PDB entry 1NLZ | X-ray diffraction, 3.00 A resolution | chains A and B of the 6 polymer chains in the assembly

== Chain A (and B) ==
Molecule: virB11 homolog
From: Helicobacter pylori
Notes: chain B of this document is another copy of the same molecule, construct and numbering; everything in this record applies to it too
UniProtKB: Q7BK04 (Q7BK04_HELPY); residue numbers follow UniProt; this construct covers 1-330
Amino-acid sequence (330 residues; row label = number of the first residue in the row):
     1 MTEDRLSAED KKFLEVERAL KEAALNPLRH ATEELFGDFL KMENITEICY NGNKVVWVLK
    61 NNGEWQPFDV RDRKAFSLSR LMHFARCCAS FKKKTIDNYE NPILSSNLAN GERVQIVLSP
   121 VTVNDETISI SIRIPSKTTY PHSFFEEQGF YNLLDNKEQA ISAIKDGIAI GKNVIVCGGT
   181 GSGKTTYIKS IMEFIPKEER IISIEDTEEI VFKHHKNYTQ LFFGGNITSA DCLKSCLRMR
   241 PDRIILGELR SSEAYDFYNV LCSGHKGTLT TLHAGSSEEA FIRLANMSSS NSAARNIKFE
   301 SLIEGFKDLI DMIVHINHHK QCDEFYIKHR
Not modelled in the structure: 1-5, 329-330 (chain B: 1-21, 329-330)
Construct notes: modified residue (42, 82, 192, 239, 287, 312)
Modified positions: Mse42, Mse82, Mse192, Mse239, Mse287, Mse312 (selenomethionine; parent Met)
From the paper describing this entry:
  - mutagenesis - R18A: increased catalytic activity
  - mutagenesis - R113E: abolished catalytic activity
  - mutagenesis - R133E: decreased catalytic activity
  - mutagenesis - R18A: decreased binding to hexameric particles
  - mutagenesis - R113E, R133E: unchanged binding to hexameric particles

== How chain A and chain B interact ==
Pairs across the interface (68):
  L6(A) - K54(B)
  L6(A) - R71(B)
  L6(A) - S77(B)
  E9(A) - S77(B)
  D10(A) - S77(B)  hydrogen bond
  D10(A) - L78(B)  hydrogen bond (side chain-backbone)
  F13(A) - L78(B)  hydrophobic
  F13(A) - S79(B)
  L14(A) - L78(B)  hydrophobic
  L14(A) - D125(B)
  E17(A) - N98(B)
  R18(A) - D125(B)  salt bridge
  R18(A) - E126(B)  salt bridge
  E198(A) - W65(B)
  R200(A) - C49(B)  hydrogen bond
  R200(A) - N51(B)
  R200(A) - W65(B)
  R200(A) - S131(B)  hydrogen bond
  E208(A) - V123(B)
  K216(A) - W57(B)
  N217(A) - N51(B)
  N217(A) - W57(B)
  N217(A) - W65(B)
  Y218(A) - N51(B)
  T219(A) - N51(B)  hydrogen bond
  T219(A) - S129(B)
  Q220(A) - V121(B)
  Q220(A) - T122(B)
  Q220(A) - V123(B)
  L221(A) - V121(B)
  F222(A) - P120(B)
  F222(A) - V121(B)  hydrogen bond (backbone-backbone)
  F222(A) - V123(B)  hydrophobic
  N226(A) - E100(B)
  I227(A) - P102(B)  hydrophobic
  I227(A) - I103(B)  hydrophobic
  C232(A) - V121(B)  hydrophobic
  S235(A) - I103(B)
  S235(A) - Q115(B)
  R238(A) - S105(B)  hydrogen bond
  R238(A) - Q115(B)
  Mse239(A) - Q115(B)
  Mse239(A) - S129(B)
  Mse239(A) - S131(B)
  R240(A) - T46(B)  hydrogen bond
  R240(A) - E47(B)  salt bridge
  R240(A) - L59(B)
  R240(A) - W65(B)
  R240(A) - R133(B)
  R240(A) - T180(B)
  D242(A) - W65(B)  hydrogen bond
  Y255(A) - N286(B)  hydrogen bond
  Y258(A) - I282(B)
  Y258(A) - N286(B)
  N259(A) - R283(B)
  N259(A) - N286(B)  hydrogen bond
  C262(A) - A274(B)
  C262(A) - G275(B)
  C262(A) - E279(B)
  S263(A) - H273(B)
  S263(A) - R283(B)
  G264(A) - G179(B)
  A293(A) - S289(B)
  A293(A) - S290(B)
  N296(A) - I297(B)
  N296(A) - F299(B)  hydrogen bond (backbone-backbone)
  I297(A) - F299(B)  hydrophobic
  L309(A) - E279(B)
Also at the interface, not in a pair above, chain A (38 interface residues in all): K93, D231, K298
Also at the interface, not in a pair above, chain B (47 interface residues in all): R73, K74, Mse82, Y99, V117, K298, H318

== Overview ==
Chain A and chain B form an interface of 38 and 47 residues respectively; the contacts include 12 hydrogen
bonds and 3 salt bridges. Among the polar pairs are R18(A)-D125(B), R18(A)-E126(B) and R240(A)-E47(B). From
the paper: R18A of chain A increases catalytic activity; R113E of chain A abolishes catalytic activity.
Chain A and chain B are both virB11 homolog (Helicobacter pylori); the structure, Crystal structure of
unliganded traffic ATPase of the type IV secretion system of helicobacter pylori, was determined by X-ray
diffraction, deposited together with 1NLY and 1OPX.
